Entry 5M50 (electron microscopy, 5.30 A resolution (low resolution: residue-level contacts below are approximate; hydrogen-bond / salt-bridge calls are withheld)); this record covers chains E and B of the 5 polymer chains in the assembly.

[Chain E (and B)]
Molecule: Tubulin beta-2B chain
Organism: Bos taurus
Notes: chain B of this document is another copy of the same molecule, construct and numbering; everything in this record applies to it too
Reference sequence: Q6B856 (TBB2B_BOVIN); the author numbering skips numbers that UniProt does not, so the offset changes along the chain: 1-44 = UniProt 1-44; 47-360 = UniProt 45-358; 369-437 = UniProt 359-427
Sequence (427 residues; numbered 1 to 437; 10 numbers in that range are skipped by the numbering (no residue carries them; nothing is unmodelled there); the number before each row is that of its first residue):
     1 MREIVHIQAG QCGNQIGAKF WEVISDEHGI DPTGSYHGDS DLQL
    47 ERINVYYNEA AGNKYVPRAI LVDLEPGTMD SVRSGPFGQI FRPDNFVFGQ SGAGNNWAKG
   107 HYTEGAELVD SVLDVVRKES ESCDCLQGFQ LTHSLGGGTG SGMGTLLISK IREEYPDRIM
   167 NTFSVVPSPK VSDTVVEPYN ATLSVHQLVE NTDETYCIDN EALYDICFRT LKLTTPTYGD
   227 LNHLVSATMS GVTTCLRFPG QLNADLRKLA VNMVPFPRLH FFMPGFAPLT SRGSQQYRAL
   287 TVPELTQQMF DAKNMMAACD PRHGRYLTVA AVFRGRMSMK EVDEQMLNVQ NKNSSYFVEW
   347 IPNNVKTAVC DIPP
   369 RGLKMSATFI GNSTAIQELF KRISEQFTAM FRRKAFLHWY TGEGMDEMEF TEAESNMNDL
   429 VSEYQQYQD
Disordered / not traced: 1
Differences from the reference sequence: conflict A57 (Thr55 in Q6B856), V172 (Met170 in Q6B856), A298 (Ser296 in Q6B856), V318 (Ile316 in Q6B856)
Curated features (UniProtKB/Swiss-Prot):
  - motif: M1 to I4 (MREI motif)
  - binding site (GTP): Q11, E71, S140, G144, T145, G146, N206, N228
  - binding site (Mg(2+)): E71
  - modified residue: S40 (Phosphoserine), K60 (N6-acetyllysine), S174 (Phosphoserine), T287 (Phosphothreonine), T292 (Phosphothreonine), R320 (Omega-N-methylarginine)
  - cross-link (Glycyl lysine isopeptide (Lys-Gly)): K60 (interchain with G-Cter in ubiquitin), K326 (interchain with G-Cter in ubiquitin)
Small-molecule neighbours:
  - GDP (guanosine-5'-diphosphate): G10, Q11, C12, Q15, I16, N101, S140, G142, G143, G144, T145, G146, V177, E183, N206, Y224, N228
  - taxol (TA1): E22, V23, D26, E27, L217, L219, D226, H229, L230, A233, S236, G237, F272, P274, L275, T276, R278, Q281, R320, P360, R369, G370, L371

[Interface between chain E and chain B]
Pairs across the interface - 10 pairs, chain E then chain B:
  A56(E) - A285(B)
  A57(E) - A285(B)
  K60(E) - Q282(B)
  V62(E) - Y283(B)
  Q85(E) - Y283(B)
  F87(E) - Y283(B)
  R88(E) - Y283(B)
  P89(E) - Y283(B)
  D90(E) - R284(B)
  E127(E) - K338(B)
Also at the interface, not in a pair above, chain E (14 interface residues in all): E55, G84, I86, K124
Also at the interface, not in a pair above, chain B (7 interface residues in all): S280, Q293

[Overview]
Chain E and chain B form an interface of 14 and 7 residues respectively. Bound to chain E: GDP and taxol. From
UniProt: 8 GTP-binding residues and Mg2+-binding residue E71(E) on chain E.
Both chains are Tubulin beta-2B chain (Bos taurus). Entry 5M50 (Mechanism of microtubule minus-end recognition
and protection by CAMSAP proteins) was determined by electron microscopy, deposited together with 5LZN, 5M54
and 5M5C.
